PDB entry 8TMK | electron microscopy, 3.40 A resolution | chains B and C of the 9 polymer chains in the assembly

== Chain B (and C) ==
Name: Cobalt/magnesium transport protein CorA
Organism: Thermotoga maritima
Notes: chain C of this document is another copy of the same molecule, construct and numbering; everything in this record applies to it too
UniProtKB: Q9WZ31 (CORA_THEMA); residues 1-351 here = UniProt positions 1-351
Amino-acid sequence (373 residues; numbered -21 to 351; the number before each row is that of its first residue; numbers below 1 keep their minus sign (Met-21 is residue -21)):
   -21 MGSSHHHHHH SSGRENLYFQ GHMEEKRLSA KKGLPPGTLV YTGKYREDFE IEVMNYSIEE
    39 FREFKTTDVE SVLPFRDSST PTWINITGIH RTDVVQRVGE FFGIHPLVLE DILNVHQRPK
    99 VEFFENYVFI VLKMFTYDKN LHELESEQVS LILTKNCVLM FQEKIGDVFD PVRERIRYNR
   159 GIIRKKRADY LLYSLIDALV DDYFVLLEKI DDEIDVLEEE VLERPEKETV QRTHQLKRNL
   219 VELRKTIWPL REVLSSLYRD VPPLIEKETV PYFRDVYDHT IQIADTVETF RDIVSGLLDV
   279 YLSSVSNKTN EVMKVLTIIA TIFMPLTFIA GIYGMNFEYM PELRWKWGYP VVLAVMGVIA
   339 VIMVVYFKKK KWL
Disordered / not traced: -21 to 3 (chain C: -21 to 15)
Differences from the reference sequence: initiating methionine (-21); expression tag (-20 to 0)
Swiss-Prot annotation at these positions:
  - motif: Gly312 to Asn314 (Probable selectivity filter)
  - site: Asn288 (Essential for ion permeation), Leu294 (Important for closing the ion permeation pathway in the closed state), Thr295 (Threonine that confers selectivity for Co(2+) transport)
  - mutagenesis: Asp89 (D89F/K: Decreases ion transport), Asp253 (D253K: Increases protein stability. Decreases ion transport), Leu280 (L280A: Decreases ion transport), Asn288 (N288L: Abolishes Co(2+) uptake), Met291 (M291A: No effect on ion transport), Leu294 (L294A/V: Increases ion transport by suppression of an obstruction in the transmembrane ion permeation pathway), Thr295 (T295L: Strongly reduces Co(2+) uptake. Abolishes Co(2+) uptake; when associated with L-299; T295M: Strongly reduces Co(2+) uptake ...), Thr299 (T299L: Reduces Co(2+) uptake. Abolishes Co(2+) uptake; when associated with L-295; T299M: No effect on Co(2+) uptake; T299S: Abolishes Co(2+) uptake), Pro303 (P303A/G/I: Increases ion transport by suppression of a kink in the transmembrane ion permeation pathway), Thr305 (T305L: Abolishes Co(2+) uptake), Ile310 (I310A: Increases ion transport), Tyr311 (Y311A: Abolishes pentamerization. Abolishes ion transport; Y311F: No effect on pentamerization. No effect on ion transport), 7 further mutagenesis entries in UniProt
Bound ions: Mg2+ near Asn314 (its only coordinating residue here)

== Interface between chain B and chain C ==
Pairs across the interface (50):
  Asp190(B) with Lys223(C), salt bridge
  Asp193(B) with Arg222(C), salt bridge
  Glu196(B) with Lys215(C), salt bridge; Arg269(C), salt bridge
  Glu197(B) with Arg216(C), salt bridge
  Leu200(B) with His212(C)
  Val278(B) with Leu280(C), hydrophobic
  Ser281(B) with Leu280(C), hydrogen bond (side chain-backbone); Ser281(C); Val283(C)
  Asn285(B) with Val283(C)
  Asn288(B) with Val283(C); Lys286(C); Thr287(C), hydrogen bond
  Met291(B) with Val290(C), hydrophobic; Met291(C), hydrophobic; Leu294(C), hydrophobic
  Leu294(B) with Leu294(C), hydrophobic
  Thr295(B) with Val290(C); Val293(C); Leu294(C)
  Thr299(B) with Ile297(C)
  Pro303(B) with Ile297(C), hydrophobic; Phe301(C), hydrophobic
  Phe306(B) with Phe301(C), hydrophobic; Leu304(C), hydrophobic; Thr305(C)
  Gly309(B) with Ala308(C)
  Ile310(B) with Ala308(C), hydrophobic
  Tyr311(B) with Tyr327(C)
  Met313(B) with Ala308(C); Tyr311(C); Gly312(C)
  Asn314(B) with Gly312(C), hydrogen bond (side chain-backbone); Met313(C); Asn314(C); Met318(C)
  Phe315(B) with Glu320(C); Tyr327(C), hydrophobic; Val330(C), hydrophobic
  Glu316(B) with Glu320(C), hydrogen bond (backbone-side chain); Leu321(C)
  Tyr317(B) with Glu320(C); Lys324(C), hydrogen bond
  Glu320(B) with Tyr327(C)
  Lys349(B) with Glu204(C); Lys205(C)
  Trp350(B) with Lys286(C); Val290(C), hydrophobic; Val293(C), hydrophobic
Other interface residues (no listed pair), chain B (32 interface residues in all): Asp189, Ser284, Lys292, Met302, Pro319, Phe345
Other interface residues (no listed pair), chain C (40 interface residues in all): Arg96, Pro203, Val219, Ser284, Glu289, Ala298, Met302, Met334

== Overview ==
The interface between chain B and chain C involves 32 residues on one side and 40 on the other, with 5
hydrogen bonds and 5 salt bridges. Polar pairs include Asp190(B)-Lys223(C), Asp193(B)-Arg222(C) and
Glu196(B)-Lys215(C). Curated annotation (UniProt) lists 19 mutagenesis sites on chain B.
Chain B and chain C are both Cobalt/magnesium transport protein CorA (Thermotoga maritima); the structure,
Cryo-EM structure of magnesium depleted CorA in complex with conformation-specific synthetic antibody C18,
State MGD-2C, was determined by electron microscopy.
